Entry 1B55 (X-ray diffraction, 2.40 A resolution); this record covers chains A and B.

[Chain A (and B)]
Protein: Tyrosine-protein kinase btk
Source organism: Homo sapiens
Notes: EC 2.7.1.112; fragment: ph domain and btk motif; chain B of this document is another copy of the same molecule, construct and numbering; everything in this record applies to it too
UniProt: Q06187 (BTK_HUMAN); residues 2-170 here = UniProt positions 2-170
Sequence (169 residues; each row starts with the number of its first residue):
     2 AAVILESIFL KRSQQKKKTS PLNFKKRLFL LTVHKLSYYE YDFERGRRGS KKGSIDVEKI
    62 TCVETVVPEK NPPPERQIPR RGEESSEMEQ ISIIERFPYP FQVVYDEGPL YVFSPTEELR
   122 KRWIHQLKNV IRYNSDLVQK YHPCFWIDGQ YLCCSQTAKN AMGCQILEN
Unresolved in the structure: 83-88 (chain B: 80-86)
Metal / ion sites: Zn2+: His143, Cys154, Cys155, Cys165
Residues lining bound ligands: inositol-(1,3,4,5)-tetrakisphosphate (4IP): Lys12, Arg13, Ser14, Gln15, Gln16, Lys17, Lys18, Ser21, Pro22, Asn24, Lys26, Arg28, Tyr39, Lys53
Curated features (UniProtKB/Swiss-Prot):
  - region: Lys12 to Asn24 (Inositol-(1,3,4,5)-tetrakisphosphate 1-binding)
  - binding site (1D-myo-inositol 1,3,4,5-tetrakisphosphate): Lys26, Arg28, Tyr39, Lys53
  - binding site (Zn(2+)): His143, Cys154, Cys155, Cys165
  - modified residue: Ala2 (N-acetylalanine), Ser21 (Phosphoserine), Tyr40 (Phosphotyrosine), Ser55 (Phosphoserine), Ser115 (Phosphoserine)
  - natural variant: Leu11 (L11P: In XLA), Lys12 (K12R: In XLA), Ser14 (S14F: In XLA), Lys19 (K19E: In XLA), Phe25 (F25S: In XLA), Lys27 (K27R: In XLA), Arg28 (R28C: In XLA; R28H: In XLA; R28P: In XLA), Thr33 (T33P: In XLA), Tyr39 (Y39S: In XLA), Tyr40 (Y40C: In XLA; Y40N: In XLA), Ile61 (I61N: In XLA), Val64 (V64D: In XLA; V64F: In XLA), 7 further natural variant entries in UniProt
  - mutagenesis: Glu41 (E41K: No effect on phosphorylation of GTF2I)
From the paper describing this entry:
  - conformationally variable residues (loop rearrangement): Gln15 to Leu23
  - binding site for inositol-(1,3,4,5)-tetrakisphosphate: Lys12, Arg28
  - Zn2+ coordination: Cys154
  - self-association interface (contacts with another copy of this molecule): Glu41 to Glu45
  - mutagenesis - K19E, E41K, Q127H: unchanged binding to inositol-(1,3,4,5)-tetrakisphosphate
  - disease-associated variants - K19E, Q127H: unchanged binding to inositol-(1,3,4,5)-tetrakisphosphate
  - disease-associated variants - R28C: abolished binding to inositol-(1,3,4,5)-tetrakisphosphate
  - disease-associated variants - S14F: decreased binding to inositol-(1,3,4,5)-tetrakisphosphate (proposed by the authors, not directly observed)
  - disease-associated variants - T117P: abolished stability
  - disease-associated variants - L11P, F25S, T33P, Y40C, I61N, V64F, V113D, S115F, T117P, C154S, C155G: decreased stability (proposed by the authors, not directly observed)
  - mutagenesis - K12R, R28C: abolished binding to inositol-(1,3,4,5)-tetrakisphosphate
  - mutagenesis - T117P: abolished expression
  - disease-associated variants - R28H: decreased binding to inositol-(1,3,4,5)-tetrakisphosphate (citing earlier work)

[Chain A / chain B interface]
Residue-residue contacts - 34 pairs, chain A then chain B:
  Ser8(A) - Gln91(B)
  Ile9(A) - Gln91(B)  hydrogen bond (backbone-side chain)
  Ile9(A) - Ile92(B)  hydrophobic
  Lys27(A) - Tyr42(B)
  Lys27(A) - Phe44(B)  hydrogen bond (side chain-backbone)
  Lys27(A) - Glu45(B)
  Lys27(A) - Gly47(B)
  Arg28(A) - Glu45(B)  salt bridge
  Leu29(A) - Ile92(B)  hydrophobic
  Tyr42(A) - Phe44(B)  hydrophobic
  Tyr42(A) - Glu45(B)
  Tyr42(A) - Glu96(B)  hydrogen bond
  Phe44(A) - Ile9(B)  hydrophobic
  Phe44(A) - Lys27(B)  hydrogen bond (backbone-side chain)
  Phe44(A) - Tyr42(B)  hydrophobic
  Phe44(A) - Phe44(B)  hydrophobic
  Glu45(A) - Lys27(B)  hydrogen bond (backbone-side chain)
  Glu45(A) - Arg28(B)  salt bridge
  Arg46(A) - Lys27(B)
  Gly47(A) - Lys27(B)
  Gly47(A) - Glu96(B)
  Met89(A) - Glu7(B)
  Gln91(A) - Ser8(B)
  Gln91(A) - Ile9(B)  hydrogen bond (side chain-backbone)
  Gln91(A) - Ile94(B)  hydrogen bond (side chain-backbone)
  Gln91(A) - Ile95(B)
  Gln91(A) - Pro116(B)
  Ile92(A) - Ile9(B)  hydrophobic
  Ile94(A) - Gln91(B)  hydrogen bond (backbone-side chain)
  Ile95(A) - Tyr42(B)
  Glu96(A) - Tyr42(B)  hydrogen bond
  Glu96(A) - Gly47(B)
  Glu96(A) - Arg48(B)
  Pro116(A) - Gln91(B)
Also at the interface, not in a pair above, chain A (22 interface residues in all): Glu7, Glu41, Arg48, Glu90, Leu120
Also at the interface, not in a pair above, chain B (22 interface residues in all): Leu29, Glu41, Arg46, Met89, Phe98, Leu120

[Summary]
The chain A/chain B interface involves 22 residues from each chain; the contacts include 9 hydrogen bonds and
2 salt bridges. Polar pairs include Arg28(A)-Glu45(B), Ile9(A)-Gln91(B) and Lys27(A)-Phe44(B). From the paper:
a binding site for inositol-(1,3,4,5)-tetrakisphosphate at Lys12(A) and Arg28(A); L11P, F25S and T33P of chain
A, among others, reduce stability; 18 substitutions were tested in all.
Both chains are Tyrosine-protein kinase btk (Homo sapiens). Entry 1B55 (Ph domain from bruton's tyrosine
kinase in complex with inositol 1,3,4,5-tetrakisphosphate) was determined by X-ray diffraction together with
1BWN from the same study.
